PDB entry 7FNZ | X-ray diffraction, 1.66 A resolution | chains A and B

== Chain A ==
Name: Pre-mRNA-splicing factor 8
From: Saccharomyces cerevisiae S288C
UniProtKB: P33334 (PRP8_YEAST); residue numbers follow UniProt; this construct covers 1836-2090
Chain sequence (258 residues; each row starts with the number of its first residue):
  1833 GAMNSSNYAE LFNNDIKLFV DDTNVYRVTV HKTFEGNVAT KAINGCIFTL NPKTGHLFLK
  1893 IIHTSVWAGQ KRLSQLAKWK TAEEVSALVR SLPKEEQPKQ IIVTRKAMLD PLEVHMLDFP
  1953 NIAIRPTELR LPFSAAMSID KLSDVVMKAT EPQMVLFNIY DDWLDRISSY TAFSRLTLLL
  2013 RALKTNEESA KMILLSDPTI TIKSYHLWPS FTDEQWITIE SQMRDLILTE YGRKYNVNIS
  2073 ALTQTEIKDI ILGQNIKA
Not modelled in the structure: 2070-2090
Differences from the reference sequence: expression tag (1833-1835)

== Chain B ==
Name: A1 cistron-splicing factor AAR2
From: Saccharomyces cerevisiae S288C
UniProtKB: P32357 (AAR2_YEAST); aligned to UniProt positions 1-317 over residues 1-317
Chain sequence (308 residues; each row starts with the number of its first residue; note: 13 numbers in that range are skipped by the numbering (no residue carries them; nothing is unmodelled there); numbers below 1 keep their minus sign (Gly-3 is residue -3)):
    -3 GAMAMNTVPF TSAPIEVTIG IDQYSFNVKE NQPFHGIKDI PIGHVHVIHF QHADNSSMRY
    57 GYWFDCRMGN FYIQYDPKDG LYKMMEERDG AKFENIVHNF KERQMMVSYP KIDEDDTWYN
   117 LTEFVQMDKI RKIVRKDENQ FSYVDSSMTT VQENEL
   166 SSSSSDPAHS LNYTVINFKS REAIRPGHEM EDFLDKSYYL NTVMLQGIFK NSSNYFGELQ
   226 FAFLNAMFFG NYGSSLQWHA MIELICSSAT VPKHMLDKLD EILYYQIKTL PEQYSDILLN
   286 ERVWNICLYS SFQKNSLHNT EKIMENKYPE LL
Not modelled in the structure: -3 to 0, 166-169
Differences from the reference sequence: expression tag (-3 to 0); conflict Ser166 (Leu153 in P32357), Ser167 (Lys154 in P32357), Ser170 (Asp in P32357)
Small-molecule neighbours: W00 (2-[(2-amino-2-oxoethyl)sulfanyl]-N-(4-fluorophenyl)acetamide): Phe120, Val121, Gln122, Lys125, Ile126, Lys128, Ile129, Thr179, Ile213, Phe214, Asn219, Gly222, Glu223, Phe226
Curated features (UniProtKB/Swiss-Prot):
  - region: Leu261 to Ile282 (Leucine-zipper)
  - modified residue: Ser253 (Phosphoserine), Thr274 (Phosphothreonine)

== How chain A and chain B interact ==
Residue-residue contacts (18):
  Gln1907(A) - Met195(B)
  Gln1907(A) - Leu199(B)
  Leu1908(A) - Met195(B)  hydrophobic
  Trp1911(A) - Glu194(B)
  Trp1911(A) - Met195(B)  hydrophobic
  Trp1911(A) - Phe198(B)  hydrophobic
  Asp1942(A) - Lys184(B)  salt bridge
  Asp1942(A) - Phe198(B)
  Glu1945(A) - Lys184(B)  salt bridge
  Val1946(A) - Ile189(B)  hydrophobic
  Val1946(A) - Glu194(B)
  Val1946(A) - Phe198(B)  hydrophobic
  His1947(A) - Glu194(B)
  Leu1949(A) - Lys184(B)
  Leu1949(A) - Ser185(B)
  Leu1949(A) - Arg186(B)
  Leu1949(A) - Ile189(B)  hydrophobic
  Asp1950(A) - Arg186(B)  salt bridge

== Overview ==
The interface between chain A and chain B involves 9 residues on one side and 8 on the other; the contacts
include 3 salt bridges. Among the polar pairs are Asp1942(A)-Lys184(B), Glu1945(A)-Lys184(B) and
Asp1950(A)-Arg186(B). Ligands of chain B: compound W00.
Chain A is Pre-mRNA-splicing factor 8 and chain B is A1 cistron-splicing factor AAR2, both from Saccharomyces
cerevisiae S288C; the structure, PanDDA analysis group deposition -- Aar2/RNaseH in complex with fragment
P07F12 from the F2X-Universal Library, was determined by X-ray diffraction together with 5ST0, 5ST1, 5ST2,
5ST3, 5ST4, 5ST5 and 248 further entries from the same study.
